Entry 8UA7 (electron microscopy, 3.30 A resolution); this record covers chains C and J of the 10 polymer chains in the assembly.

# Chain C
Protein: Histone H2A
Chain sequence (266 residues; row label = number of the first residue in the row; numbers below 1 keep their minus sign (Met-32 is residue -32)):
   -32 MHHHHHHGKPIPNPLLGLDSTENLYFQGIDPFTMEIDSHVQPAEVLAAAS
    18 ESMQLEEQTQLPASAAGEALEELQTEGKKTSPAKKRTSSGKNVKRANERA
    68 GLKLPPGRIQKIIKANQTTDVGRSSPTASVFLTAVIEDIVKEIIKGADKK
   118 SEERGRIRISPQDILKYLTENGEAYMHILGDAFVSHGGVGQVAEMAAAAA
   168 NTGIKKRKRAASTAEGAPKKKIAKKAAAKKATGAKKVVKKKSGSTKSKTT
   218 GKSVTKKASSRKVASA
Disordered / not traced: -32 to 58, 157-233

# Chain J
Molecule: WIDOM 601 DNA strand 2
Source organism: synthetic construct
Sequence (205 nucleotides; numbered -94 to 110; the number before each row is that of its first residue; numbers below 1 keep their minus sign (DA-94 is residue -94)):
   -94 ATCGGACCCTATACGCGGCCGCCCGATGAATCCGGTGCCGAGGCCGCTCA
   -44 ATTGGTCGTAGACAGCTCTAGCACCGCTTAAACGCACGTACGCGCTGTCC
     6 CCCGCGTTTTAACCGCCAAGGGGATTACTCCCTAGTCTCCAGGCACGTGT
    56 CAGATATATACATCCTGTGCATGTGGATCCGAATTCATATTAATTAATAC
   106 TAGAT
Disordered / not traced: -94 to -72, 59-110

# Interface between chain C and chain J
Residue-residue contacts (9):
  Asn59(C) - DT-43(J)  phosphate contact
  Asn59(C) - DT-42(J)  phosphate contact
  Val60(C) - DT-43(J)  hydrogen bond to the phosphate
  Val60(C) - DT-42(J)  hydrogen bond to the phosphate
  Lys61(C) - DA-44(J)  hydrogen bond to the sugar
  Lys61(C) - DT-43(J)  phosphate contact
  Ala63(C) - DT-43(J)  phosphate contact
  Arg90(C) - DA-35(J)  hydrogen bond to the sugar
  Arg125(C) - DA-54(J)  sugar contact
Interface residues without a listed pair, chain C (7 interface residues in all): Arg62
Interface residues without a listed pair, chain J (6 interface residues in all): DA-45

# Overview
Chain C and chain J form an interface of 7 and 6 residues respectively; the contacts include 4 hydrogen bonds.
Polar contacts include Lys61(C)-DA-44(J), Arg90(C)-DA-35(J) and Val60(C)-DT-43(J).
Chain C is Histone H2A and chain J is WIDOM 601 DNA strand 2 (synthetic construct); the structure, Medusavirus
Nucleosome Core Particle, was determined by electron microscopy.
